PDB entry 1OUT | X-ray diffraction, 2.30 A resolution | chains A and B

Chain A:
Name: Hemoglobin I
Organism: Oncorhynchus mykiss
Notes: engineered mutation(s): CHAIN A, DEL(D32,K33)
UniProtKB: P02019 (HBA1_ONCMY); aligned to UniProt positions 1-141 over residues 1-141 (the alignment contains insertions or deletions, so no single offset holds)
Amino-acid sequence (143 residues; numbered 0 to 142; the number before each row is that of its first residue; numbering starts at 0):
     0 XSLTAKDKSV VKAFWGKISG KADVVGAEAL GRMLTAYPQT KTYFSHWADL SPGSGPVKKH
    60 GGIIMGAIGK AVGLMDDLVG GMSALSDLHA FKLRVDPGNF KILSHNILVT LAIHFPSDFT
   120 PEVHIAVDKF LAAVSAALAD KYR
Modified positions: ACE (acetyl group) at position 0
Ion coordination: heme Fe near His88 (its only coordinating residue here)
Residues lining bound ligands: heme (HEM): Met32, Thr39, Tyr42, Phe43, His45, Trp46, His59, Ile62, Ile63, Ala66, Ile67, Leu84, Leu87, His88, Leu92, Val94, Asn98, Phe99, Leu102, Leu137
UniProt features mapped onto this chain:
  - modified residue: Ser1 (N-acetylserine)

Chain B:
Name: Hemoglobin I
Organism: Oncorhynchus mykiss
Notes: engineered mutation(s): CHAIN A, DEL(D32,K33)
UniProtKB: P02142 (HBB1_ONCMY); numbering as in UniProt (aligned over 1-146)
Amino-acid sequence (146 residues; numbered 1 to 146; the number before each row is that of its first residue):
     1 VEWTDAEKST ISAVWGKVNI DEIGPLALAR VLIVYPWTQR YFGSFGNVST PAAIMGNPKV
    61 AAHGKVVCGA LDKAVKNMGN ILATYKSLSE THANKLFVDP DNFRVLADVL TIVIAAKFGA
   121 SFTPEIQATW QKFMKVVVAA MGSRYF
Ion coordination: heme Fe near His92 (its only coordinating residue here)
Residues lining bound ligands: heme (HEM): Thr38, Tyr41, Phe42, Phe45, His63, Val66, Val67, Ala70, Leu71, Leu88, Thr91, His92, Leu96, Val98, Asn102, Phe103, Leu106, Met141
UniProt features mapped onto this chain:
  - binding site (heme b): His63, His92

Chain A / chain B interface:
Residue-residue contacts - 34 pairs, chain A then chain B:
  Arg31(A) with Phe122(B), hydrogen bond (side chain-backbone); Thr123(B); Pro124(B); Gln127(B), hydrogen bond
  Thr34(A) with Pro124(B); Ala128(B)
  Ala35(A) with Gln127(B); Ala128(B), hydrophobic
  Tyr36(A) with Gln131(B), hydrogen bond
  Pro51(A) with Pro124(B), hydrophobic; Glu125(B)
  His104(A) with Asp108(B), salt bridge
  Asn105(A) with Gln127(B), hydrogen bond
  Leu107(A) with Ile112(B), hydrophobic
  Val108(A) with Ile112(B), hydrophobic; Ala115(B), hydrophobic
  Ala111(A) with Ile112(B); Ala116(B)
  Ile112(A) with Ala115(B); Gly119(B); Ala120(B)
  Pro115(A) with Ala116(B)
  Phe118(A) with Arg30(B), hydrogen bond (backbone-side chain); Ile112(B), hydrophobic
  Thr119(A) with Arg30(B)
  Pro120(A) with Arg30(B); Ile33(B), hydrophobic
  Glu121(A) with Pro51(B)
  His123(A) with Arg30(B), hydrogen bond; Val34(B); Ile112(B)
  Ile124(A) with Ile33(B)
  Asp127(A) with Val34(B); Tyr35(B), hydrogen bond
Interface residues without a listed pair, chain B (19 interface residues in all): Thr111

In short:
Chain A and chain B each contribute 19 residues to their interface; the contacts include 7 hydrogen bonds and
1 salt bridge. Polar contacts include His104(A)-Asp108(B), Arg31(A)-Phe122(B) and Arg31(A)-Gln127(B). Bound to
chain A: heme. Ligands of chain B: heme.
Here chain A is Hemoglobin I and chain B is Hemoglobin I, both from Oncorhynchus mykiss. Entry 1OUT (Trout
hemoglobin I) was determined by X-ray diffraction (same publication as 1OUU).
